PDB entry 5L64 | X-ray diffraction, 2.70 A resolution | chains B and C of the 28 polymer chains in the assembly

[Chain B]
Molecule: Proteasome subunit alpha type-3
Organism: Saccharomyces cerevisiae (strain ATCC 204508 / S288c)
Notes: EC 3.4.25.1
UniProt: P23638 (PSA3_YEAST); residues 0-257 here correspond to UniProt positions 1-258 (UniProt number = residue number + 1)
Sequence (258 residues; numbered 0 to 257; the number before each row is that of its first residue; numbering starts at 0):
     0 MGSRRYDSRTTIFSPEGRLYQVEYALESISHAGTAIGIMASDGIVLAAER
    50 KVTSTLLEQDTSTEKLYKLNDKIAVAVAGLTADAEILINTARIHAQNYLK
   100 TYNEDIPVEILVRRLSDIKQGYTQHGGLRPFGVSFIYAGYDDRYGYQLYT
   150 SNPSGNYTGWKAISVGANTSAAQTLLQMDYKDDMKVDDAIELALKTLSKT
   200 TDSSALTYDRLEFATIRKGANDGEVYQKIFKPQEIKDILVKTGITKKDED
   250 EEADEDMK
Not modelled in the structure: 0, 245-257
Swiss-Prot annotation at these positions:
  - cross-link (Glycyl lysine isopeptide (Lys-Gly)): Lys99 (interchain with G-Cter in ubiquitin), Lys198 (interchain with G-Cter in ubiquitin), Lys230 (interchain with G-Cter in ubiquitin)

[Chain C]
Molecule: Proteasome subunit alpha type-4
Organism: Saccharomyces cerevisiae (strain ATCC 204508 / S288c)
Notes: EC 3.4.25.1
UniProt: P40303 (PSA4_YEAST); residues -1 to 252 here correspond to UniProt positions 1-254 (UniProt number = residue number + 2)
Sequence (254 residues; numbered -1 to 252; the number before each row is that of its first residue; numbers below 1 keep their minus sign (Met-1 is residue -1)):
    -1 MSGYDRALSIFSPDGHIFQVEYALEAVKRGTCAVGVKGKNCVVLGCERRS
    49 TLKLQDTRITPSKVSKIDSHVVLSFSGLNADSRILIEKARVEAQSHRLTL
    99 EDPVTVEYLTRYVAGVQQRYTQSGGVRPFGVSTLIAGFDPRDDEPKLYQT
   149 EPSGIYSSWSAQTIGRNSKTVREFLEKNYDRKEPPATVEECVKLTVRSLL
   199 EVVQTGAKNIEITVVKPDSDIVALSSEEINQYVTQIEQEKQEQQEQDKKK
   249 KSNH
Not modelled in the structure: -1 to 0, 241-252
Swiss-Prot annotation at these positions:
  - modified residue: Thr58 (Phosphothreonine)

[Chain B / chain C interface]
Residue-residue contacts - 75 pairs, chain B then chain C:
  Arg3(B) with Arg4(C), hydrogen bond (backbone-side chain)
  Asp6(B) with Tyr2(C), hydrogen bond; Arg4(C), salt bridge
  Arg8(B) with Arg4(C)
  Thr10(B) with Leu6(C); Arg125(C)
  Ile11(B) with Leu6(C), hydrophobic; Gln17(C)
  Phe12(B) with Gln17(C), hydrogen bond (backbone-side chain); Tyr20(C), hydrophobic; Ala21(C), hydrophobic; Ala24(C), hydrophobic; Leu76(C), hydrophobic; Arg125(C); Pro126(C); Gly128(C)
  Ser13(B) with Tyr20(C)
  Pro14(B) with Tyr20(C), hydrophobic; Glu23(C)
  Glu15(B) with Glu23(C); Arg27(C), hydrogen bond (backbone-side chain)
  Gly16(B) with Tyr20(C); Glu23(C); Ala24(C); Arg27(C)
  Arg17(B) with Arg27(C)
  Leu18(B) with Arg125(C)
  Met38(B) with Asp54(C)
  Arg112(B) with Arg81(C)
  Ser115(B) with Arg81(C), hydrogen bond (backbone-side chain)
  Asp116(B) with Arg81(C), salt bridge
  Gln119(B) with Ala78(C); Asp79(C); Ile82(C)
  Thr122(B) with Arg125(C), hydrogen bond (backbone-side chain)
  Gln123(B) with Tyr118(C); Gly123(C); Val124(C); Arg125(C), hydrogen bond (backbone-backbone); Pro126(C); Phe127(C)
  His124(B) with Gly123(C); Val124(C)
  Gly125(B) with Tyr2(C); Gly123(C)
  Gly126(B) with Tyr2(C)
  Tyr143(B) with Arg56(C), hydrogen bond (backbone-side chain); Ile57(C), hydrophobic
  Tyr145(B) with Arg56(C), hydrogen bond (backbone-side chain)
  Gln146(B) with Ile57(C)
  Leu147(B) with Ile57(C)
  Tyr148(B) with Ile57(C)
  Ser153(B) with Ala78(C)
  Gly154(B) with Ala78(C); Arg81(C), hydrogen bond (backbone-side chain)
  Asn155(B) with Asn77(C); Ala78(C)
  Tyr156(B) with Pro59(C), hydrophobic; Arg81(C)
  Gly158(B) with Gln53(C); Asp54(C), hydrogen bond (backbone-backbone); Ile57(C); Thr58(C), hydrogen bond (backbone-side chain)
  Trp159(B) with Leu50(C), hydrophobic; Lys51(C); Leu52(C); Gln53(C); Asp54(C)
  Lys160(B) with Leu52(C), hydrogen bond (backbone-backbone); Gln53(C); Asp54(C)
  Ala161(B) with Leu52(C)
  Gln172(B) with Leu52(C)
  Leu175(B) with Leu52(C)
  Gln176(B) with Leu52(C)
Interface residues without a listed pair, chain B (41 interface residues in all): Glu108, Thr157, Tyr179

[In short]
Chain B and chain C form an interface of 41 and 31 residues respectively, with 13 hydrogen bonds and 2 salt
bridges. Among the polar pairs are Asp6(B)-Arg4(C), Asp116(B)-Arg81(C) and Arg3(B)-Arg4(C).
Here chain B is Proteasome subunit alpha type-3 and chain C is Proteasome subunit alpha type-4, both from
Saccharomyces cerevisiae (strain ATCC 204508 / S288c). Entry 5L64 (Yeast 20S proteasome with human beta5c
(1-138) and human beta6 (97-111; 118-133) in complex with epoxyketone ...) was determined by X-ray
diffraction, deposited together with 5L52, 5L54, 5L55, 5L5A, 5L5B, 5L5D and 30 further entries.
